Entry 5A8R (X-ray diffraction, 2.15 A resolution); this record covers chains B and E of the 6 polymer chains in the assembly.

== Chain B (and E) ==
Protein: Methyl-coenzyme M reductase II subunit gamma
Organism: Methanothermobacter marburgensis
Notes: EC 2.8.4.1; chain E of this document is another copy of the same molecule, construct and numbering; everything in this record applies to it too
UniProt: D9PXZ6 (D9PXZ6_METTM); residue numbers follow UniProt; this construct covers 1-443
Amino-acid sequence (443 residues; each row starts with the number of its first residue):
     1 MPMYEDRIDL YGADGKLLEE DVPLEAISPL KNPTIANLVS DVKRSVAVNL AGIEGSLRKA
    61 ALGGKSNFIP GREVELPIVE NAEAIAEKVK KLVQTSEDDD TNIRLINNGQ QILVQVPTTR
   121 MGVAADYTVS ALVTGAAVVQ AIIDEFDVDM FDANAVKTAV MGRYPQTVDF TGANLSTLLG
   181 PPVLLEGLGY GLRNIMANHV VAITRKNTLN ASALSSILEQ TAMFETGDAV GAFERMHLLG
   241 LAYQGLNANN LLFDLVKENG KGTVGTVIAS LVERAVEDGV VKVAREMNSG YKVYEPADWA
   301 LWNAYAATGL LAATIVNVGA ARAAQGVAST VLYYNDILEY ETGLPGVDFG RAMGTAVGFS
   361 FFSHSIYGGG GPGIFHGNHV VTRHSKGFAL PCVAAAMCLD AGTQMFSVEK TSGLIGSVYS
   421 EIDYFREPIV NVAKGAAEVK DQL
Not modelled in the structure: 1
Residues lining bound ligands:
  - 1-thioethanesulfonic acid (COM): Phe361, Ser365, Tyr367
  - factor 430 (F43): Ser365, Ile366, Tyr367
  - Coenzyme B (TP7): Phe361, Phe362, Tyr367, Gly368, Gly369, His379, Val380, Val381
Curated features (UniProtKB/Swiss-Prot):
  - binding site (coenzyme M): Tyr367
  - binding site (coenzyme B): Gly369

== Interface between chain B and chain E ==
Residue-residue contacts (72):
  Pro29(B) with Val123(E)
  Leu30(B) with Thr119(E); Arg120(E)
  Lys31(B) with Thr95(E), hydrogen bond (side chain-backbone); Ser96(E)
  Ala36(B) with Val123(E), hydrophobic
  Val39(B) with Val123(E)
  Lys43(B) with Ala124(E), hydrogen bond (side chain-backbone); Ala125(E)
  Leu92(B) with Gly231(E)
  Thr95(B) with Lys31(E), hydrogen bond (backbone-side chain)
  Ser96(B) with Lys31(E)
  Thr119(B) with Leu30(E)
  Arg120(B) with Leu30(E)
  Val123(B) with Pro29(E); Ala36(E), hydrophobic; Val39(E); Leu192(E); Thr221(E)
  Ala124(B) with Lys43(E), hydrogen bond (backbone-side chain); Glu225(E)
  Ala125(B) with Lys43(E); Tyr127(E); Gly191(E); Glu225(E), hydrogen bond (backbone-side chain)
  Asp126(B) with Asp126(E); Glu225(E), hydrogen bond (backbone-side chain)
  Tyr127(B) with Ala125(E)
  Thr128(B) with Leu188(E)
  Val129(B) with Glu225(E)
  Leu132(B) with Leu188(E); Gly189(E); Glu225(E); Thr226(E)
  Val133(B) with Phe224(E); Gly227(E)
  Ala136(B) with Gly227(E)
  Gln140(B) with Val230(E), hydrogen bond (side chain-backbone); Gly231(E); Ala232(E), hydrogen bond (side chain-backbone); Phe233(E)
  Tyr164(B) with Gly187(E); Leu188(E), hydrogen bond (side chain-backbone)
  Val168(B) with Leu188(E)
  Phe170(B) with Leu188(E), hydrophobic
  Pro181(B) with Leu188(E), hydrophobic
  Pro182(B) with Pro182(E), hydrophobic; Val183(E)
  Val183(B) with Val183(E)
  Gly187(B) with Tyr164(E)
  Leu188(B) with Thr128(E); Leu132(E); Tyr164(E), hydrogen bond (backbone-side chain); Val168(E); Phe170(E), hydrophobic; Pro181(E), hydrophobic; Val183(E), hydrophobic
  Gly189(B) with Leu132(E)
  Thr221(B) with Val123(E)
  Phe224(B) with Val133(E)
  Glu225(B) with Ala124(E); Ala125(E), hydrogen bond (side chain-backbone); Asp126(E), hydrogen bond (side chain-backbone); Val129(E); Leu132(E)
  Thr226(B) with Leu132(E)
  Gly227(B) with Ala136(E)
  Val230(B) with Gln140(E), hydrogen bond (backbone-side chain)
  Gly231(B) with Leu92(E); Gln140(E)
  Ala232(B) with Gln140(E), hydrogen bond (backbone-side chain)
  Phe233(B) with Gln140(E)
Also at the interface, not in a pair above, chain B (48 interface residues in all): Met121, Gly122, Ala137, Asp169, Leu179, Leu185, Gly191, Leu192
Also at the interface, not in a pair above, chain E (48 interface residues in all): Met121, Gly122, Ala137, Asp169, Leu179, Leu185

== Summary ==
The chain B/chain E interface involves 48 residues from each chain; the contacts include 14 hydrogen bonds.
Polar contacts include Lys31(B)-Thr95(E), Lys43(B)-Ala124(E) and Ala125(B)-Glu225(E). Chain B binds
1-thioethanesulfonic acid, Coenzyme B and factor 430.
Chain B and chain E are both Methyl-coenzyme M reductase II subunit gamma (Methanothermobacter marburgensis);
the structure, Methyl-coenzyme M reductase II from methanothermobacter marburgensis at 2.15 A resolution, was
determined by X-ray diffraction (same publication as 5A8K, 5A8W and 5A0Y).
